7MCI - chains B and C of the 4 polymer chains in the assembly; structure by X-ray diffraction, 1.65 A resolution.

[Chain B]
Molecule: Nitrogenase molybdenum-iron protein beta chain
Source organism: Azotobacter vinelandii DJ
Notes: EC 1.18.6.1
UniProt: C1DGZ8 (C1DGZ8_AZOVD); numbering as in UniProt (aligned over 1-523)
Amino-acid sequence (523 residues; numbered 1 to 523; the number before each row is that of its first residue):
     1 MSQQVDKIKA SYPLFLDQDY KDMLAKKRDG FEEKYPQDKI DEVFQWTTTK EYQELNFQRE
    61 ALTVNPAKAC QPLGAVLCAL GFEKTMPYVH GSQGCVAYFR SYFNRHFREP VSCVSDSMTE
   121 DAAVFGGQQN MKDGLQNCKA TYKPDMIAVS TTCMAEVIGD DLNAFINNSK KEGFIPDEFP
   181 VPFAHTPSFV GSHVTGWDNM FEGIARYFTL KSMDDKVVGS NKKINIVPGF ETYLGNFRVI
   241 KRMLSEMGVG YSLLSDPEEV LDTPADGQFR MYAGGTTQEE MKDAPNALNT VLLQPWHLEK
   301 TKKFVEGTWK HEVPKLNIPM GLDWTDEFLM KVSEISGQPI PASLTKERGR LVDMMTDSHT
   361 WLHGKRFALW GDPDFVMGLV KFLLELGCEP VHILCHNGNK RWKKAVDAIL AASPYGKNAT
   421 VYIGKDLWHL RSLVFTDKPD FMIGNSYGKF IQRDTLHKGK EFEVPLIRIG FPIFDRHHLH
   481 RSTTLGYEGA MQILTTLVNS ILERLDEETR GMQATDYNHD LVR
Unresolved in the structure: 1
Metal / ion sites: fe(8)-S(7) cluster Fe: Cys70, Cys95, Cys153 (shared with 3 residues of chain A); Ca2+ site 1: Arg108, Glu109 (shared with 2 residues of chain D); Ca2+ site 2: Asp353, Asp357 (shared with 2 residues of chain D)
Small-molecule neighbours: fe(8)-S(7) cluster (CLF): Cys70, Pro72, Ser92, Gly94, Cys95, Tyr98, Phe99, Thr152, Cys153, Ser188

[Chain C]
Molecule: Nitrogenase molybdenum-iron protein alpha chain
Source organism: Azotobacter vinelandii DJ
Notes: EC 1.18.6.1
UniProt: P07328 (NIFD_AZOVI); residue numbers follow UniProt; this construct covers 1-492
Amino-acid sequence (492 residues; each row starts with the number of its first residue):
     1 MTGMSREEVE SLIQEVLEVY PEKARKDRNK HLAVNDPAVT QSKKCIISNK KSQPGLMTIR
    61 GCAYAGSKGV VWGPIKDMIH ISHGPVGCGQ YSRAGRRNYY IGTTGVNAFV TMNFTSDFQE
   121 KDIVFGGDKK LAKLIDEVET LFPLNKGISV QSECPIGLIG DDIESVSKVK GAELSKTIVP
   181 VRCEGFRGVS QSLGHHIAND AVRDWVLGKR DEDTTFASTP YDVAIIGDYN IGGDAWSSRI
   241 LLEEMGLRCV AQWSGDGSIS EIELTPKVKL NLVHCYRSMN YISRHMEEKY GIPWMEYNFF
   301 GPTKTIESLR AIAAKFDESI QKKCEEVIAK YKPEWEAVVA KYRPRLEGKR VMLYIGGLRP
   361 RHVIGAYEDL GMEVVGTGYE FAHNDDYDRT MKEMGDSTLL YDDVTGYEFE EFVKRIKPDL
   421 IGSGIKEKFI FQKMGIPFRE MHSWDYSGPY HGFDGFAIFA RDMDMTLNNP CWKKLQAPWE
   481 ASEGAEKVAA SA
Unresolved in the structure: 1-3, 481-492
Curated features (UniProtKB/Swiss-Prot):
  - binding site ([8Fe-7S] cluster): Cys62, Cys88, Cys154
  - binding site ([7Fe-Mo-9S-C-homocitryl] cluster): Cys275, His442
  - mutagenesis: His195 (H195Q: No nitrogenase activity)
Metal / ion sites: fe(8)-S(7) cluster Fe: Cys62, Cys88, Cys154 (shared with 3 residues of chain D); Fe ion near Cys275 (its only coordinating residue here)
Small-molecule neighbours:
  - fe(8)-S(7) cluster (CLF): Cys62, Tyr64, Pro85, Val86, Gly87, Cys88, Tyr91, Glu153, Cys154, Gly185
  - hydrosulfuric acid (H2S): Arg93, Thr104, Thr111, Met112
  - 3-hydroxy-3-carboxy-adipic acid (HCA): Ala65, Gly95, Arg96, Gln191, Gly424, Ile425, Lys426, Glu440, His442
  - ICS (iron-sulfur-molybdenum cluster with interstitial carbon): Val70, Arg96, His195, Tyr229, Ile231, Cys275, Arg277, Ser278, Ile355, Gly356, Gly357, Leu358, Arg359, Pro360, Phe381, Met441, His442
  - molybdenum atom (MO): Asn29, Lys30, Leu32, Ala33, Cys45

[Interface between chain B and chain C]
Residue-residue contacts (47):
  Leu322(B) with Lys474(C)
  Asp323(B) with Lys474(C), salt bridge
  Asp326(B) with Pro478(C); Trp479(C)
  Met330(B) with Pro478(C), hydrophobic; Trp479(C), hydrophobic
  Ile340(B) with Trp479(C), hydrophobic
  Thr345(B) with Trp479(C), hydrogen bond; Glu480(C)
  Arg348(B) with Lys474(C), hydrogen bond (side chain-backbone); Leu475(C); Gln476(C); Ala477(C); Pro478(C); Trp479(C)
  Val352(B) with Lys474(C); Leu475(C), hydrophobic
  Asp353(B) with Lys433(C), salt bridge
  Thr356(B) with Gln432(C), hydrogen bond; Trp472(C)
  Asp357(B) with Phe429(C); Gln432(C), hydrogen bond
  His359(B) with Met465(C); Thr466(C), hydrogen bond; Asn469(C)
  Thr360(B) with Arg439(C); Met465(C); Thr466(C)
  Trp361(B) with Tyr446(C), hydrophobic
  His363(B) with Met465(C); Asn469(C)
  Glu385(B) with Pro470(C)
  Tyr415(B) with Pro470(C)
  Tyr487(B) with Trp479(C)
  Met512(B) with Thr103(C); Thr104(C)
  Gln513(B) with Gly102(C); Thr103(C), hydrogen bond
  Tyr517(B) with Tyr99(C); Tyr100(C)
  Asn518(B) with Tyr99(C), hydrogen bond
  Asp520(B) with Arg97(C), salt bridge; Tyr99(C), hydrogen bond
  Leu521(B) with Arg93(C); Ala94(C), hydrophobic
  Val522(B) with Tyr446(C)
  Arg523(B) with Tyr446(C)
Other interface residues (no listed pair), chain B (30 interface residues in all): Met355, Leu384, Gly387, Asp516
Other interface residues (no listed pair), chain C (29 interface residues in all): Ile101, Asn107, Trp236, Cys471

[Overview]
The interface between chain B and chain C involves 30 residues on one side and 29 on the other, with 8
hydrogen bonds and 3 salt bridges. Among the polar pairs are Asp323(B)-Lys474(C), Asp353(B)-Lys433(C) and
Asp520(B)-Arg97(C). Ligands of chain B: fe(8)-S(7) cluster.
Chain B is Nitrogenase molybdenum-iron protein beta chain and chain C is Nitrogenase molybdenum-iron protein
alpha chain, both from Azotobacter vinelandii DJ; the structure, MoFe protein from Azotobacter vinelandii with
a sulfur-replenished cofactor, was determined by X-ray diffraction.
